6O7T - chains a and g of the 15 polymer chains in the assembly; structure by electron microscopy, 3.20 A resolution.

Chain a:
Protein: V-type proton ATPase subunit a, vacuolar isoform
Organism: Saccharomyces cerevisiae
UniProtKB: P32563 (VPH1_YEAST); residue numbers follow UniProt; this construct covers 1-840
Sequence (862 residues; each row starts with the number of its first residue):
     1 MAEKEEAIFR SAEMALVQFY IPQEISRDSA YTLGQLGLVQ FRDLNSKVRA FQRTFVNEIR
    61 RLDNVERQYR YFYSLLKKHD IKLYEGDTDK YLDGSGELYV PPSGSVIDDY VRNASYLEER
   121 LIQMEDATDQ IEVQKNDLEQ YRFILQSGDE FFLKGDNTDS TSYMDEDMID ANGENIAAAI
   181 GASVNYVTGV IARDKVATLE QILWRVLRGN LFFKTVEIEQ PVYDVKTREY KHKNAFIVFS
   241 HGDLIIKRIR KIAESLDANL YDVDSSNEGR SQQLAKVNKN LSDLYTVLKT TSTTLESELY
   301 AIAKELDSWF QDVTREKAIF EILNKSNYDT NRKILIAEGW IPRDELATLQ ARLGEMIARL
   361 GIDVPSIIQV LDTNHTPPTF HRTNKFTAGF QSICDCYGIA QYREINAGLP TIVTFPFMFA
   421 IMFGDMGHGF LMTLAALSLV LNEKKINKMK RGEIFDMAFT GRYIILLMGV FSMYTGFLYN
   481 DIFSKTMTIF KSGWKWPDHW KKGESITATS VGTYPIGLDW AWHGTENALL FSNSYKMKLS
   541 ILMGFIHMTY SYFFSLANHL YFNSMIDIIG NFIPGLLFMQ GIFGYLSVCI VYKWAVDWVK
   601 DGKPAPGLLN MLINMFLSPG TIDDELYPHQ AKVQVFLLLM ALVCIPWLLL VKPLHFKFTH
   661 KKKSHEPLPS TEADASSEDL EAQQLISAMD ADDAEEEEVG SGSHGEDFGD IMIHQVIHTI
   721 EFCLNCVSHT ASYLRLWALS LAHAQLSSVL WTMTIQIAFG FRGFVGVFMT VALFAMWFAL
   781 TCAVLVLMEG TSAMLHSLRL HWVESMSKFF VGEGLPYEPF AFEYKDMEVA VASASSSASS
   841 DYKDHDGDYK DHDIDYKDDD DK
Unresolved in the structure: 1-3, 146-185, 656-708, 831-862
UniProt features mapped onto this chain:
  - modified residue: Ala2 (N-acetylalanine)
  - mutagenesis: Asp425 (D425N: Reduces assembly of V-ATPase complexes and reduces ATPase activity of the assembled complexes), Lys538 (K538A: Reduces assembly of V-ATPase complexes), Lys593 (K593A: Reduces ATPase activity), Gln634 (Q634L: Reduces subunit stability), His729 (H729R: Reduces ATPase activity), Arg735 (R735L: Reduces subunit stability), Leu739 (L739S: Reduces ATPase activity), His743 (H743A/E/Y: Reduces ATPase activity), Leu746 (L746S: Reduces ATPase activity), Leu780 (L780S: Reduces assembly of V-ATPase complexes), Glu789 (E789A/D/H/Q: Abolishes ATPase activity and proton transport, but does not affect complex assembly), Leu800 (L800S: Reduces assembly of V-ATPase complexes), 4 further mutagenesis entries in UniProt
What the authors report for this chain:
  - catalytic residues: Asp425, Asp481, Glu721, Asn725, His729, His743
  - specificity-determining residues: Glu706, Asp707

Chain g:
Protein: V-type proton ATPase subunit c
Organism: Saccharomyces cerevisiae
UniProtKB: P25515 (VATL1_YEAST); residues 1-160 here = UniProt positions 1-160
Sequence (160 residues; numbered 1 to 160; the number before each row is that of its first residue):
     1 MTELCPVYAP FFGAIGCASA IIFTSLGAAY GTAKSGVGIC ATCVLRPDLL FKNIVPVIMA
    61 GIIAIYGLVV SVLVCYSLGQ KQALYTGFIQ LGAGLSVGLS GLAAGFAIGI VGDAGVRGSS
   121 QQPRLFVGMI LILIFAEVLG LYGLIVALLL NSRATQDVVC
Unresolved in the structure: 156-160
UniProt features mapped onto this chain:
  - site: Glu137 (Essential for proton translocation)
  - mutagenesis: Glu137 (E137D: Partial inactivation; E137Q/V/K: Inactivation)

Chain a / chain g interface:
Contacting residue pairs - 31 pairs, chain a then chain g:
  Ile454(a) with Lys52(g)
  Leu529(a) with Ser152(g)
  Leu530(a) with Ser152(g)
  Arg735(a) with Tyr142(g), hydrogen bond
  Trp737(a) with Ile145(g), hydrophobic; Leu149(g), hydrophobic
  Ala738(a) with Leu141(g); Ile145(g)
  Leu739(a) with Val138(g), hydrophobic; Leu141(g), hydrophobic
  Leu741(a) with Ile145(g), hydrophobic; Leu148(g), hydrophobic
  Ala742(a) with Leu141(g), hydrophobic; Leu144(g), hydrophobic
  Gln745(a) with Val69(g); Leu73(g); Leu148(g)
  Leu746(a) with Ile65(g), hydrophobic; Tyr66(g), hydrophobic
  Val749(a) with Val69(g), hydrophobic
  Met788(a) with Ile62(g), hydrophobic
  Glu789(a) with Tyr66(g), hydrogen bond
  Ser792(a) with Glu137(g), hydrogen bond
  Leu795(a) with Ile130(g), hydrophobic; Leu131(g); Ile134(g), hydrophobic
  His796(a) with Ile134(g); Val138(g)
  Arg799(a) with Phe135(g)
  Trp802(a) with Val127(g), hydrophobic; Leu131(g), hydrophobic
Other interface residues (no listed pair), chain a (22 interface residues in all): Cys396, Glu453, Met753
Other interface residues (no listed pair), chain g (23 interface residues in all): Phe51, Ile58, Val72

Overview:
Chain a and chain g form an interface of 22 and 23 residues respectively, with 3 hydrogen bonds. Among the
polar pairs are Arg735(a)-Tyr142(g), Glu789(a)-Tyr66(g) and Ser792(a)-Glu137(g). UniProt lists 16 mutagenesis
sites on chain a; one mutagenesis site on chain g. The paper reports catalytic residues Asp425(a), Asp481(a)
and Glu721(a) among others; specificity determinants Glu706(a) and Asp707(a).
Chain a is V-type proton ATPase subunit a, vacuolar isoform and chain g is V-type proton ATPase subunit c,
both from Saccharomyces cerevisiae; the structure, Saccharomyces cerevisiae V-ATPase Vph1-VO, was determined
by electron microscopy, deposited together with 6O7U, 6O7V, 6O7W and 6O7X.
